2RIK - chain A; structure by X-ray diffraction, 1.60 A resolution.

== Chain A ==
Protein: Titin
From: Oryctolagus cuniculus
Notes: EC 2.7.11.1; fragment: i67-i69
Amino-acid sequence (284 residues; each row starts with the number of its first residue; numbers below 1 keep their minus sign (Gly-3 is residue -3)):
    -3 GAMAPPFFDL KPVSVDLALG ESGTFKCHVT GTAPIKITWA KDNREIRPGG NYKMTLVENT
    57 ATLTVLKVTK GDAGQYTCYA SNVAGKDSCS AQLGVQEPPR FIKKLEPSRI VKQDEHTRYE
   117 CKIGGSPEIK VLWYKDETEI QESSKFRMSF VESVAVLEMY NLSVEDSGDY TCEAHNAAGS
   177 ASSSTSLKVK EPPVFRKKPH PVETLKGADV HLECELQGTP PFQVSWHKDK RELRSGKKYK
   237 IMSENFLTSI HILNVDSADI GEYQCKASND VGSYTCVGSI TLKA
Not modelled in the structure: -3
Disulfides: Cys210-Cys272

== Summary ==
Chain A is Titin (Oryctolagus cuniculus); the structure, I-band fragment I67-I69 from titin, was determined by
X-ray diffraction (same publication as 2RJM and 3B43).
